Entry 9JC2 (electron microscopy, 3.96 A resolution); this record covers chains M and N of the 21 polymer chains in the assembly.

# Chain M (and N)
Molecule: ATP synthase subunit c
Source organism: Bacillus sp. PS3
Notes: chain N of this document is another copy of the same molecule, construct and numbering; everything in this record applies to it too
Reference sequence: P00845 (ATPL_BACP3); numbering as in UniProt (aligned over 1-72)
Amino-acid sequence (72 residues; row label = number of the first residue in the row):
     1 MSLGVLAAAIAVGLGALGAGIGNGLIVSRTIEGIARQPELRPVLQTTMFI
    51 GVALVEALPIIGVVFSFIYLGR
Unresolved in the structure: 1

# Chain M / chain N interface
Contacting residue pairs (21; chain M residue first):
  Val5(M) - Ala7(N)
  Leu6(M) - Ala7(N)  hydrophobic
  Ala9(M) - Ala7(N)
  Gly13(M) - Leu14(N)
  Gly20(M) - Gly18(N)
  Gly20(M) - Gly22(N)
  Gly24(M) - Gly22(N)
  Val27(M) - Ile26(N)  hydrophobic
  Val27(M) - Gly51(N)
  Ser28(M) - Leu25(N)
  Ser28(M) - Ile26(N)
  Ser28(M) - Arg29(N)
  Ile31(M) - Arg29(N)
  Ile31(M) - Thr30(N)
  Ile31(M) - Thr47(N)
  Glu32(M) - Arg29(N)
  Ala35(M) - Gly33(N)
  Ala35(M) - Gln37(N)  hydrogen bond (backbone-side chain)
  Pro38(M) - Leu40(N)  hydrophobic
  Arg41(M) - Val43(N)
  Gln45(M) - Thr47(N)
Other interface residues (no listed pair), chain M (21 interface residues in all): Ala16, Leu17, Ala19, Ile21, Asn23, Ile34, Arg36
Other interface residues (no listed pair), chain N (22 interface residues in all): Leu3, Ala11, Gly15, Ile21, Leu44, Met48, Val55, Leu58

# Summary
The interface between chain M and chain N involves 21 residues on one side and 22 on the other; the contacts
include 1 hydrogen bond. The hydrogen-bonded pair is Ala35(M)-Gln37(N).
Chain M and chain N are both ATP synthase subunit c (Bacillus sp. PS3); the structure, Engineering of ATP
synthase Fo, was determined by electron microscopy, deposited together with 9JC1.
